8TVA - chains CD and CE of the 41 polymer chains in the assembly; structure by electron microscopy, 8.55 A resolution (very low resolution: no residue pairs are listed; an interface is given only as per-side residue counts).

Chain CD:
Molecule: Fimbrial protein
Source organism: Acinetobacter genomosp. 16BJ
UniProt: N9RQW9 (N9RQW9_9GAMM); residue numbers follow UniProt; this construct covers 9-78
Sequence (70 residues; numbered 9 to 78; the number before each row is that of its first residue):
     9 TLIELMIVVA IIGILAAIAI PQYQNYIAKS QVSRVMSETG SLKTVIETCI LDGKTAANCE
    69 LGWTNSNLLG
Disulfides: Cys57-Cys67

Chain CE:
Molecule: Fimbrial protein
Source organism: Acinetobacter genomosp. 16BJ
UniProt: N9RQW9 (N9RQW9_9GAMM); numbering as in UniProt (aligned over 79-147)
Sequence (69 residues; row label = number of the first residue in the row):
    79 STAAVTGQTG LTITYPASAT ESAAIQGTFG NSAAIKIKNQ TLTWTRTPEG AWSCATTVEA
   139 KFKPAGCAS
Disulfides: Cys132-Cys145

How chain CD and chain CE interact:
At this resolution (9 A) residue pairs are not listed: 4 residues of chain CD and 6 of chain CE lie at the interface.

In short:
The interface between chain CD and chain CE involves 4 residues on one side and 6 on the other.
Here chain CD is Fimbrial protein and chain CE is Fimbrial protein, both from Acinetobacter genomosp. 16BJ.
Entry 8TVA (Outer Mat-T4P complex) was determined by electron microscopy, deposited together with 8TOB, 8TOC,
8TV9, 8TW2 and 8TWC.
